PDB entry 5LQW | electron microscopy, 5.80 A resolution (low resolution: residue-level contacts below are approximate; hydrogen-bond / salt-bridge calls are withheld) | chains A and 5 of the 31 polymer chains in the assembly

Chain A:
Name: Pre-mRNA-splicing factor 8
Source organism: Saccharomyces cerevisiae
Reference sequence: P33334 (PRP8_YEAST); residue numbers follow UniProt; this construct covers 1-2413
Amino-acid sequence (2413 residues; row label = number of the first residue in the row):
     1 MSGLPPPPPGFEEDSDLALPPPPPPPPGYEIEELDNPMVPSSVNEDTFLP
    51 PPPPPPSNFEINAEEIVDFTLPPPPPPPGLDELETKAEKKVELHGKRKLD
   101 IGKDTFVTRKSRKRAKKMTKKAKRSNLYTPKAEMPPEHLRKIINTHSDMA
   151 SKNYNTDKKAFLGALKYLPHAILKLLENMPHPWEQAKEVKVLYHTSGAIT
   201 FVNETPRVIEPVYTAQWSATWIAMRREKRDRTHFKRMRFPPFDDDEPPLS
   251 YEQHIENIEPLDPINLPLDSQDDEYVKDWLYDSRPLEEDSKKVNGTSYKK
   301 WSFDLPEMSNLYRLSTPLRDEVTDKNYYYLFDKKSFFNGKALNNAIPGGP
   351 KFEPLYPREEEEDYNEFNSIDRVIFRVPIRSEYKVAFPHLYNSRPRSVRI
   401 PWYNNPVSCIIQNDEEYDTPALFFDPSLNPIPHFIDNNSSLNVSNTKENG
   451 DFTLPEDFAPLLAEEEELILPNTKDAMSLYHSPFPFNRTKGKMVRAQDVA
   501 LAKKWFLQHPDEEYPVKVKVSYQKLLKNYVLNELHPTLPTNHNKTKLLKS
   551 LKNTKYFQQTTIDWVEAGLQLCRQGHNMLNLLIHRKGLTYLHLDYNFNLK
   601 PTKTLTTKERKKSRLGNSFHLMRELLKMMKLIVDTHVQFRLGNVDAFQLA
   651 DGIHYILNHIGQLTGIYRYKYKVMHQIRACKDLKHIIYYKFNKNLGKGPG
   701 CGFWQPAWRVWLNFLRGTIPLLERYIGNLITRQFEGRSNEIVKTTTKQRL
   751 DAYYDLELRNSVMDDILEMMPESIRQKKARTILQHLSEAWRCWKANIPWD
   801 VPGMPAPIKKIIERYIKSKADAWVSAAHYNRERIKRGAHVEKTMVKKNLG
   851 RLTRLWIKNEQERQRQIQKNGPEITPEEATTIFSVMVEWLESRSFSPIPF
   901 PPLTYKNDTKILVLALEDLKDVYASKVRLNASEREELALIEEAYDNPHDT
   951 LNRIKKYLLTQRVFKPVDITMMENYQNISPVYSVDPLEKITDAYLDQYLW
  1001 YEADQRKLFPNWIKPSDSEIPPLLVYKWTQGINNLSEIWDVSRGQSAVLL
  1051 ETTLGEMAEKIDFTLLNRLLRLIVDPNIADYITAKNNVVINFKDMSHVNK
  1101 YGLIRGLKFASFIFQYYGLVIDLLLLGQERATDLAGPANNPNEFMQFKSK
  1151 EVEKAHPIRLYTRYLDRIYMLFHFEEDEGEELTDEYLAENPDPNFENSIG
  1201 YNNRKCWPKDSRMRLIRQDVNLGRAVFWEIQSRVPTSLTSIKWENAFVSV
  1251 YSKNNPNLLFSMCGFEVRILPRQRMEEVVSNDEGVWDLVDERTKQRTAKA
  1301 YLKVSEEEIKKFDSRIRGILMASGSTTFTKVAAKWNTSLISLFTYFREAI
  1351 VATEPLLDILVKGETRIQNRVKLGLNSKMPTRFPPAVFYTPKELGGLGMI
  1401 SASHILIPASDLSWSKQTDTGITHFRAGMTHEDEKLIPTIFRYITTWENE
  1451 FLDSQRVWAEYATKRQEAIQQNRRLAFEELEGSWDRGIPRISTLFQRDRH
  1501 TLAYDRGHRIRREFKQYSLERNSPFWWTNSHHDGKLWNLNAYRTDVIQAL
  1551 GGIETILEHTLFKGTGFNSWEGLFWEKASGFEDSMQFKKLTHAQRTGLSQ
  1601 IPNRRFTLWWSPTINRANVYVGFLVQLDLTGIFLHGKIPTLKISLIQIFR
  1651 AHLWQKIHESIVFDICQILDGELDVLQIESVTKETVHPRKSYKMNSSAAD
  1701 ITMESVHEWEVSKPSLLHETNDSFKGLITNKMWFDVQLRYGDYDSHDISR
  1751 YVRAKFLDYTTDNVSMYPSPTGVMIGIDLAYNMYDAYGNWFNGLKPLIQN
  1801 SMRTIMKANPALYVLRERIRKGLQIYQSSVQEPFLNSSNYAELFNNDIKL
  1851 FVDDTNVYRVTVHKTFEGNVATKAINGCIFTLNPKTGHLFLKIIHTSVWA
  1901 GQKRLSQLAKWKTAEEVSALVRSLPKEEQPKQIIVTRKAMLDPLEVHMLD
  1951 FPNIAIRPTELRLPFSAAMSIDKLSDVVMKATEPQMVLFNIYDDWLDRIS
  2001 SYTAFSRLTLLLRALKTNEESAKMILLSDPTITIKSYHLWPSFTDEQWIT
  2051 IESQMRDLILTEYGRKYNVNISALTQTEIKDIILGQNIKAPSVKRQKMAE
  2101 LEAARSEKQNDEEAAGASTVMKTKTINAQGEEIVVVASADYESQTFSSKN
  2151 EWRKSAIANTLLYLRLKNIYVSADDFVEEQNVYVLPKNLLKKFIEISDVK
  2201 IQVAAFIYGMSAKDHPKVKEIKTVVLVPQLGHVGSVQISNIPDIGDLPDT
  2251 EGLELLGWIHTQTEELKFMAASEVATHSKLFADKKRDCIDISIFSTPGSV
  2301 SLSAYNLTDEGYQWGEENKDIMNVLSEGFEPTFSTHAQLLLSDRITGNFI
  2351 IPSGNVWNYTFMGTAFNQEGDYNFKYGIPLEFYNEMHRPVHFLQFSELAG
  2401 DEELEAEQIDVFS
Unresolved in the structure: 1-130, 429-463, 1410-1433, 1706-1708, 1724-1726, 1829-1832, 2079-2147, 2399-2413
Sequence notes: conflict Asn153 (Met in P33334)
Swiss-Prot annotation at these positions:
  - region: Met1585 to Leu1598 (Important for branch point selection)
  - mutagenesis: His1658 (H1658S: No effect on viability), Glu1684 (E1684Q: No effect on viability), His1687 (H1687S: No effect on viability), Asp1700 (D1700N: No effect on viability), Asp1735 (D1735N: No effect on viability), Asp1853 (D1853A: Alters protein folding. Severely impaired growth. Strongly reduced growth at 35 degrees Celsius; when associated with A-1854; D1853N: Reduced growth at 30 degrees Celsius ...), Asp1854 (D1854A: Reduced growth at 30 degrees Celsius. Strongly reduced growth at 16 degrees Celsius. Strongly reduced growth at 35 degrees Celsius; when associated with A-1853 ...), Thr1855 (T1855A: Reduced growth at 30 degrees Celsius. Strongly reduced growth at 16 degrees Celsius), Thr1936 (T1936A: Reduced growth at 30 degrees Celsius. Strongly reduced growth at 16 degrees Celsius), Arg1937 (R1937K: Severely impaired growth. Reduced growth at 30 degrees Celsius. Strongly reduced growth at 16 degrees Celsius)

Chain 5:
Molecule: U5 snRNA
Source organism: Saccharomyces cerevisiae
Sequence (179 nucleotides; row label = number of the first residue in the row):
     1 AAGCAGCUUUACAGAUCAAUGGCGGAGGGAGGUCAACAUCAAGAACUGUG
    51 GGCCUUUUAUUGCCUAUAGAACUUAUAACGAACAUGGUUCUUGCCUUUUA
   101 CCAGAACCAUCCGGGUGUUGUCUCCAUAGAAACAGGUAAAGCUGUCCGUU
   151 ACUGUGGGCUUGCCAUAUUUUUUGGAACU
Unresolved in the structure: 1-3, 54-61, 145-165, 174-179

Chain A / chain 5 interface:
Residue-residue contacts (28; chain A residue first):
  Val189(A) with U33(5)
  Glu204(A) with U33(5)
  Thr205(A) with U33(5)
  Gly295(A) with G31(5)
  Ser297(A) with G32(5)
  Lys333(A) with A77(5)
  Phe352(A) with G104(5)
  Glu353(A) with G104(5)
  Leu355(A) with G104(5)
  Phe484(A) with A81(5)
  Pro485(A) with A81(5)
  Asn532(A) with C83(5)
  Glu533(A) with C83(5)
  Pro539(A) with C79(5)
  Leu547(A) with A35(5)
  Lys670(A) with A100(5)
  Tyr671(A) with A100(5); C101(5)
  Lys672(A) with C101(5)
  Val710(A) with A84(5)
  Asn713(A) with A84(5)
  Phe714(A) with A84(5)
  Gly717(A) with A84(5); U85(5)
  Pro720(A) with U110(5)
  Val840(A) with C95(5); U96(5)
  Glu841(A) with U96(5)
Other interface residues (no listed pair), chain A (32 interface residues in all): Thr296, Lys299, Thr540, Asn541, His675, Arg716, His839
Other interface residues (no listed pair), chain 5 (22 interface residues in all): C40, A78, C102, A103, C111, G115

Summary:
Chain A and chain 5 form an interface of 32 and 22 residues respectively. Curated annotation (UniProt) lists
10 mutagenesis sites on chain A.
Here chain A is Pre-mRNA-splicing factor 8 and chain 5 is U5 snRNA, both from Saccharomyces cerevisiae. Entry
5LQW (yeast activated spliceosome) was determined by electron microscopy.
